Entry 7OLW (X-ray diffraction, 1.32 A resolution); this record covers chain AAA.

Chain AAA:
Molecule: Lectin
Organism: Burkholderia cenocepacia (strain ATCC BAA-245 / DSM 16553 / LMG 16656 / NCTC 13227 / J2315 / CF5610)
UniProtKB: B4EH86 (B4EH86_BURCJ); residues 0-131 here correspond to UniProt positions 1-132 (UniProt number = residue number + 1)
Chain sequence (134 residues; numbered -2 to 131; the number before each row is that of its first residue; numbers below 1 keep their minus sign (Gly-2 is residue -2)):
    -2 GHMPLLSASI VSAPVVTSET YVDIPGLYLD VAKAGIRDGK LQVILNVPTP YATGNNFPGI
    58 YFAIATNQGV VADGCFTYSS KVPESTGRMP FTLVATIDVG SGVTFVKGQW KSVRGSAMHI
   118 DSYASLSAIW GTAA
Differences from the reference sequence: expression tag (-2 to -1)
Ligand contacts: VJW (5-(3-aminophenyl)furan-2-carboxamido-(beta-L-fucopyranose)): Tyr18, Thr46, Tyr48, Tyr58, Asp70, Gly71, Cys72, Thr74, Ser82, Thr83, Gly84, Arg85, Val110, Arg111, Asp118, Ser119
Reported in the primary citation:
  - binding site for VJW: Thr46, Tyr48, Tyr58, Asp70, Gly71, Thr74, Tyr75, Ser82, Thr83, Arg85, Arg111

Summary:
Ligands of chain AAA: compound VJW. The paper reports a binding site for VJW at Thr46, Tyr48 and Tyr58 among
others.
Chain AAA is Lectin (Burkholderia cenocepacia (strain ATCC BAA-245 / DSM 16553 / LMG 16656 / NCTC 13227 /
J2315 / CF5610)); the structure, Structure of the N-terminal domain of BC2L-C lectin (1-131) in complex with a
synthetic beta-N-fucoside ligand, was determined by X-ray diffraction together with 7OLU from the same study.
